5AEC - chains A and B; structure by X-ray diffraction, 1.93 A resolution.

# Chain A (and B)
Protein: 3,6-diketocamphane 1,6 monooxygenase
Organism: Pseudomonas putida
Notes: EC 1.14.13.-; chain B of this document is another copy of the same molecule, construct and numbering; everything in this record applies to it too
Reference sequence: D7UER1 (C16MO_PSEPU); residue numbers follow UniProt; this construct covers 1-378
Sequence (378 residues; row label = number of the first residue in the row):
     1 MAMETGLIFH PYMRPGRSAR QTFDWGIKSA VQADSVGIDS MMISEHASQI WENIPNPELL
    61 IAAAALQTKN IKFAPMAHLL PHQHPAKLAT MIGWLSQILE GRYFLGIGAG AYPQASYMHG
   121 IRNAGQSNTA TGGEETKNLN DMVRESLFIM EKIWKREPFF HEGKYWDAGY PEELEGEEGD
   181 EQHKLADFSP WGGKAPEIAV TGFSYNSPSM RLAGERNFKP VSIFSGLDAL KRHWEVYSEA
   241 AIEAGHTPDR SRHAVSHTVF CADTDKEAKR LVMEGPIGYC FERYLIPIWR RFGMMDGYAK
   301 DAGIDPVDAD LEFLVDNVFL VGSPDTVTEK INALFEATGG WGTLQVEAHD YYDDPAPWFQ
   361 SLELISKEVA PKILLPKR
Unresolved in the structure: 1, 128-133, 176-180, 377-378 (chain B: 1, 127-135, 176-179)
Small-molecule neighbours: piperazine-N,n'-bis(2-ethanesulfonic acid) (PIN): Gln49, Ala111, Tyr112, Pro113, Phe203, Ile223, Phe292, Met294
Curated features (UniProtKB/Swiss-Prot):
  - binding site (FMN): His10, Ser44, Met76, Thr201 to Ser209

# Interface between chain A and chain B
Contacting residue pairs (151):
  Pro15(A) with Glu181(B); Gln182(B)
  Ala19(A) with Trp94(B); Gln97(B); Ile98(B)
  Arg20(A) with Ala65(B); Leu66(B); Ile98(B), hydrogen bond (side chain-backbone); Leu99(B); Glu100(B); Arg102(B)
  Phe23(A) with Ala62(B); Trp94(B), hydrophobic; Ile98(B), hydrophobic
  Asp24(A) with Leu66(B)
  Glu45(A) with Lys87(B)
  Ala47(A) with Ala186(B); Phe188(B)
  Ser48(A) with Leu185(B); Ala186(B), hydrogen bond (backbone-backbone)
  Gln49(A) with Ala186(B)
  Ile50(A) with Glu181(B); Gln182(B); Lys184(B); Leu185(B); Ala186(B), hydrophobic
  Trp51(A) with Gln182(B), hydrogen bond
  Asn53(A) with Trp94(B); Phe188(B)
  Ile54(A) with Trp94(B), hydrophobic
  Pro55(A) with Lys87(B), hydrogen bond (backbone-side chain); Thr90(B); Trp94(B); Phe188(B)
  Asn56(A) with Lys87(B); Met91(B); Trp94(B)
  Glu58(A) with Leu59(B)
  Leu59(A) with Glu58(B); Leu59(B), hydrophobic; Ala62(B), hydrophobic; Trp94(B), hydrophobic
  Ala62(A) with Phe23(B); Leu59(B), hydrophobic
  Ala63(A) with Ala62(B); Ala63(B), hydrophobic
  Ala65(A) with Arg20(B)
  Leu66(A) with Arg20(B); Asp24(B)
  His82(A) with His84(B); Lys87(B)
  Gln83(A) with Gln83(B); His84(B), hydrogen bond (side chain-backbone); Lys87(B)
  His84(A) with His82(B); Gln83(B), hydrogen bond (backbone-side chain); His119(B), hydrogen bond (side chain-backbone)
  Ala86(A) with Met118(B); His119(B)
  Lys87(A) with Glu45(B); Pro55(B), hydrogen bond (side chain-backbone); Asn56(B); His82(B); Gln83(B); His119(B)
  Thr90(A) with Pro55(B); Met118(B)
  Met91(A) with Asn56(B)
  Trp94(A) with Ala19(B); Phe23(B), hydrophobic; Asn53(B); Ile54(B), hydrophobic; Pro55(B); Asn56(B); Leu59(B), hydrophobic
  Gln97(A) with Ala19(B)
  Ile98(A) with Ala19(B); Arg20(B); Phe23(B), hydrophobic
  Glu100(A) with Arg20(B), salt bridge
  Arg102(A) with Arg20(B)
  Gln114(A) with Pro171(B); Glu172(B); Leu174(B); Leu185(B)
  Tyr117(A) with Phe159(B); Phe160(B); Gly169(B); Tyr170(B); Pro171(B), hydrophobic
  Met118(A) with Ala86(B); Thr90(B); Ala168(B); Gly169(B), hydrogen bond (backbone-backbone); Pro171(B)
  His119(A) with His84(B), hydrogen bond (backbone-side chain); Ala86(B); Lys87(B); Asp167(B)
  Gly120(A) with Phe160(B); Asp167(B); Ala168(B)
  Arg122(A) with Phe160(B)
  Glu134(A) with Glu162(B)
  Lys137(A) with Asp167(B), salt bridge
  Ile153(A) with Met118(B), hydrophobic
  Phe159(A) with Tyr117(B)
  Phe160(A) with Tyr117(B); Gly120(B); Arg122(B)
  Glu162(A) with Arg122(B), salt bridge
  Asp167(A) with His119(B); Gly120(B); Lys137(B), salt bridge
  Ala168(A) with Met118(B); Gly120(B)
  Gly169(A) with Tyr117(B); Met118(B), hydrogen bond (backbone-backbone)
  Tyr170(A) with Tyr117(B); Met118(B), hydrophobic
  Pro171(A) with Gln114(B); Tyr117(B); Met118(B)
  Glu172(A) with Gln114(B), hydrogen bond (backbone-side chain)
  Glu173(A) with Gln114(B)
  Leu174(A) with Gln114(B)
  Glu181(A) with Pro15(B); Ile50(B); Arg283(B), salt bridge
  Gln182(A) with Ile50(B); Trp51(B); Arg283(B), hydrogen bond (side chain-backbone); Tyr284(B)
  His183(A) with Tyr284(B)
  Lys184(A) with Ile50(B)
  Leu185(A) with Ser48(B); Ile50(B); Gln114(B)
  Ala186(A) with Ala47(B); Ser48(B), hydrogen bond (backbone-backbone); Gln49(B); Ile50(B), hydrophobic
  Phe188(A) with His46(B); Ala47(B); Asn53(B); Pro55(B)
  Arg283(A) with Asp180(B), salt bridge; Glu181(B), salt bridge; Gln182(B), hydrogen bond (backbone-side chain)
  Tyr284(A) with Gln182(B)
  Ile288(A) with His183(B)
Interface residues without a listed pair, chain A (67 interface residues in all): Ile27, His46, Leu95, Ile121
Interface residues without a listed pair, chain B (68 interface residues in all): Ile27, Thr68, Leu95, Ile153, Glu173, Ile288

# Overview
The interface between chain A and chain B involves 67 residues on one side and 68 on the other; the contacts
include 15 hydrogen bonds and 7 salt bridges. Polar contacts include Glu100(A)-Arg20(B), Lys137(A)-Asp167(B)
and Glu162(A)-Arg122(B). Chain A binds piperazine-N,n'-bis(2-ethanesulfonic acid).
Chain A and chain B are both 3,6-diketocamphane 1,6 monooxygenase (Pseudomonas putida); the structure, Type II
Baeyer-Villiger monooxygenase.The oxygenating constituent of 3,6-diketocamphane monooxygenase from CAM plasmid
of Pseudomonas putida in ..., was determined by X-ray diffraction (same publication as 4UWM).
